PDB entry 9KVF | electron microscopy, 3.00 A resolution | chains F and E of the 7 polymer chains in the assembly

Chain F:
Name: 4C1 heavy chain
Organism: Macaca mulatta
Amino-acid sequence (128 residues; each row starts with the number of its first residue):
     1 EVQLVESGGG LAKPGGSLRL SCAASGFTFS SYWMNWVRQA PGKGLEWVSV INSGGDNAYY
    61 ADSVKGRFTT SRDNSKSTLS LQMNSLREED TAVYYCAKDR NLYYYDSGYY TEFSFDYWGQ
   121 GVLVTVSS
Disulfides: Cys22-Cys96

Chain E:
Name: 4C1 light chain
Organism: Macaca mulatta
Amino-acid sequence (110 residues; numbered 1 to 110; the number before each row is that of its first residue):
     1 QSVLTQPPSV SGDPGQSVTI SCTGSSSNIG GYYVNWYQQF PGTAPKLLIY DDNNRPSGVS
    61 DRFSGSKSGT SASLTITGLQ PGDEADYHCS GWDSSLSAVL FGRGTRLTVL
Unresolved in the structure: 1
Disulfides: Cys22-Cys89

Chain F / chain E interface:
Residue-residue contacts (26; chain F residue first):
  Gln39(F) - Gln39(E)  hydrogen bond
  Gly44(F) - Gly102(E)
  Leu45(F) - His88(E)
  Leu45(F) - Phe101(E)
  Trp47(F) - Ala98(E)  hydrophobic
  Trp47(F) - Val99(E)
  Tyr95(F) - Gln39(E)  hydrogen bond
  Tyr95(F) - Thr43(E)  hydrogen bond (side chain-backbone)
  Tyr95(F) - Ala44(E)  hydrophobic
  Arg100(F) - Tyr50(E)  hydrogen bond
  Tyr109(F) - Trp92(E)
  Thr111(F) - Trp92(E)
  Glu112(F) - Tyr32(E)
  Glu112(F) - Tyr33(E)
  Phe113(F) - Asn35(E)
  Phe113(F) - Val99(E)  hydrophobic
  Ser114(F) - Asn35(E)  hydrogen bond
  Ser114(F) - Leu47(E)
  Ser114(F) - Tyr50(E)
  Phe115(F) - Tyr37(E)  hydrogen bond (backbone-side chain)
  Phe115(F) - Leu47(E)
  Asp116(F) - Leu47(E)
  Trp118(F) - Tyr37(E)  hydrophobic
  Trp118(F) - Pro45(E)
  Gly119(F) - Ala44(E)
  Gln120(F) - Ala44(E)
Other interface residues (no listed pair), chain F (18 interface residues in all): Val37, Glu46
Other interface residues (no listed pair), chain E (18 interface residues in all): Ser97, Arg103

In short:
The chain F/chain E interface involves 18 residues from each chain; the contacts include 6 hydrogen bonds.
Polar contacts include Gln39(F)-Gln39(E), Tyr95(F)-Gln39(E) and Tyr95(F)-Thr43(E).
Chain F is 4C1 heavy chain and chain E is 4C1 light chain, both from Macaca mulatta; the structure, Cryo-EM
structure of SARS-CoV-2 EG.1 spike protein in complex with triple-nAb 4A5, 4C1 and 2E10, was determined by
electron microscopy.
